2VPX - chains B and F of the 6 polymer chains in the assembly; structure by X-ray diffraction, 3.10 A resolution.

# Chain B (and F)
Molecule: Nrfc protein
Source organism: Thermus thermophilus
Notes: chain F of this document is another copy of the same molecule, construct and numbering; everything in this record applies to it too
Reference sequence: Q72LA5 (Q72LA5_THET2); residue numbers follow UniProt; this construct covers 1-195
Amino-acid sequence (195 residues; numbered 1 to 195; the number before each row is that of its first residue):
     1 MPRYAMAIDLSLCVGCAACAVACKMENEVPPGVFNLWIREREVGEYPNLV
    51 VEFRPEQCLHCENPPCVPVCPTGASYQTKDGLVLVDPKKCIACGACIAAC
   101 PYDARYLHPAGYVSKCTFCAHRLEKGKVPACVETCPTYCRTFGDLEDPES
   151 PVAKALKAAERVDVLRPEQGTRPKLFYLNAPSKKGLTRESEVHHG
Not modelled in the structure: 195
Metal / ion sites: 4Fe-4S cluster Fe site 1: Cys13, Cys16, Cys19, Cys135; 4Fe-4S cluster Fe site 2: Cys23, Cys116, Cys119, Cys131; 4Fe-4S cluster Fe site 3: Cys58, Cys61, Cys66, Cys100; 4Fe-4S cluster Fe site 4: Cys70, Cys90, Cys93, Cys96
Small-molecule neighbours:
  - 4Fe-4S cluster (SF4), molecule 1: Met6, Cys23, Asn27, Asn35, Leu36, Gln57, Cys116, Thr117, Phe118, Cys119, Pro129, Ala130, Cys131
  - 4Fe-4S cluster (SF4), molecule 2: Ile8, Cys13, Val14, Gly15, Cys16, Ala17, Ala18, Cys19, Ile38, Pro55, Thr134, Cys135, Pro136, Thr137, Cys139, Arg140
  - 4Fe-4S cluster (SF4), molecule 3: Cys58, Leu59, His60, Cys61, Pro64, Pro65, Cys66, Val83, Cys100, Pro101, Tyr102, Ala104, Arg105, Lys115
  - 4Fe-4S cluster (SF4), molecule 4: Cys70, Pro71, Thr72, Ala74, Ser75, Val85, Lys89, Cys90, Ile91, Ala92, Cys93, Gly94, Ala95, Cys96, Arg105, Val113

# Interface between chain B and chain F
Contacting residue pairs (17; chain B residue first):
  Asn48(B) - Lys157(F)
  Leu156(B) - Lys183(F)  hydrogen bond (backbone-side chain)
  Lys157(B) - Lys183(F)  hydrogen bond (backbone-side chain)
  Ala159(B) - Lys183(F)  hydrogen bond (backbone-side chain)
  Glu160(B) - Lys183(F)
  Arg161(B) - Arg161(F)
  Arg161(B) - Lys183(F)
  Val162(B) - Lys183(F)  hydrogen bond (backbone-backbone)
  Val162(B) - Lys184(F)
  Glu168(B) - Glu168(F)
  Lys183(B) - Leu156(F)  hydrogen bond (side chain-backbone)
  Lys183(B) - Lys157(F)  hydrogen bond (side chain-backbone)
  Lys183(B) - Ala159(F)  hydrogen bond (side chain-backbone)
  Lys183(B) - Glu160(F)
  Lys183(B) - Arg161(F)
  Lys183(B) - Val162(F)  hydrogen bond (backbone-backbone)
  Lys184(B) - Val162(F)
Also at the interface, not in a pair above, chain B (12 interface residues in all): Ala158, Phe176
Also at the interface, not in a pair above, chain F (12 interface residues in all): Ala158, Phe176, Arg188

# In short
Chain B and chain F each contribute 12 residues to their interface, with 8 hydrogen bonds. Polar contacts
include Leu156(B)-Lys183(F), Lys157(B)-Lys183(F) and Ala159(B)-Lys183(F). Bound to chain B: 4 copies of 4Fe-4S
cluster. Cys13(B), Cys16(B), Cys19(B) and Cys135(B) coordinate 4Fe-4S cluster Fe site 1.
Both chains are Nrfc protein (Thermus thermophilus). Entry 2VPX (Polysulfide reductase with bound quinone
(UQ1)) was determined by X-ray diffraction (same publication as 2VPW, 2VPY and 2VPZ).
